8YA0 - chains C and G of the 7 polymer chains in the assembly; structure by electron microscopy, 2.97 A resolution.

Chain C:
Protein: Nanobody
Source organism: Lama glama
Notes: antibody fragment or engineered binder
Amino-acid sequence (113 residues; row label = number of the first residue in the row; note: 2 numbers in that range are skipped by the numbering (no residue carries them; nothing is unmodelled there); a row labelled like 82A-82C holds insertion residues (82A, then the next letters in order)):
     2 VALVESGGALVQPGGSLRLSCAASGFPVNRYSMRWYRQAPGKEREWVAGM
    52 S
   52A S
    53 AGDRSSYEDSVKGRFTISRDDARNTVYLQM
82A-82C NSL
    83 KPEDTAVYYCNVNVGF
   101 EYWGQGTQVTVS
Disulfides: Cys-22/Cys-92

Chain G:
Protein: Green fluorescent protein
Source organism: Aequorea victoria
UniProtKB: P42212 (GFP_AEQVI); aligned to UniProt positions 3-229 over residues 3-229
Amino-acid sequence (225 residues; numbered 3 to 229; 2 numbers in that range are skipped by the numbering (no residue carries them; nothing is unmodelled there); the number before each row is that of its first residue):
     3 KGEELFTGVVPILVELDGDVNGHKFSVSGEGEGDATYGKLTLKFICTTGK
    53 LPVPWPTLVTTF
    66 S
    68 VQCFSRYPDHMKRHDFFKSAMPEGYVQERTISFKDDGNYKTRAEVKFEGD
   118 TLVNRIELKGIDFKEDGNILGHKLEYNYNSHNVYITADKQKNGIKANFKI
   168 RHNIEDGSVQLADHYQQNTPIGDGPVLLPDNHYLSTQSALSKDPNEKRDH
   218 MVLLEFVTAAGI
Differences from the reference sequence: chromophore (66, 66); engineered mutation Arg-80 (Gln in P42212), Ser-99 (Phe in P42212), Thr-153 (Met in P42212), Ala-163 (Val in P42212)
Modified / non-standard residues: Ser-66 (chromophore; GYS)
Glycans and other covalent adducts: covalent link Phe-64/Ser-66; covalent link Ser-66/Val-68

How chain C and chain G interact:
Pairs across the interface (31; chain C residue first):
  Arg-35(C) / Asn-170(G)  hydrogen bond
  Arg-35(C) / Ile-171(G)
  Arg-35(C) / Gly-174(G)  hydrogen bond (side chain-backbone)
  Arg-35(C) / Ser-175(G)  hydrogen bond (side chain-backbone)
  Tyr-37(C) / Arg-168(G)
  Tyr-37(C) / Val-176(G)
  Trp-47(C) / Gly-174(G)
  Trp-47(C) / Ser-175(G)
  Trp-47(C) / Val-176(G)  hydrophobic
  Gly-50(C) / Gly-174(G)
  Met-51(C) / Gly-174(G)
  Ser-52(C) / Ile-171(G)
  Ser-52(C) / Glu-172(G)  hydrogen bond (side chain-backbone)
  Ser-52(C) / Asp-173(G)
  Ser-52(C) / Gly-174(G)  hydrogen bond (side chain-backbone)
  Arg-56(C) / Asp-173(G)
  Ser-57(C) / Asp-173(G)
  Ser-58(C) / Asp-173(G)  hydrogen bond (side chain-backbone)
  Ser-58(C) / Ser-175(G)
  Asn-93(C) / Arg-168(G)
  Asn-95(C) / Asn-144(G)
  Asn-95(C) / Tyr-145(G)
  Asn-95(C) / Asn-146(G)  hydrogen bond
  Asn-95(C) / Asn-170(G)
  Gly-97(C) / Ser-205(G)
  Phe-98(C) / Gln-204(G)
  Phe-98(C) / Ser-205(G)
  Glu-101(C) / Asn-146(G)
  Glu-101(C) / Ser-147(G)
  Glu-101(C) / Arg-168(G)  salt bridge
  Trp-103(C) / Arg-168(G)
Also at the interface, not in a pair above, chain G (17 interface residues in all): Glu-142, Ala-206, Phe-223

In short:
15 residues of chain C and 17 residues of chain G are in contact; the contacts include 7 hydrogen bonds and 1
salt bridge. Polar pairs include Glu-101(C)/Arg-168(G), Arg-35(C)/Asn-170(G) and Arg-35(C)/Gly-174(G).
Chain C is Nanobody (Lama glama) and chain G is Green fluorescent protein (Aequorea victoria); the structure,
Structure of the SecA-SecY complex with the substrate FtsQ-LacY(+7C), was determined by electron microscopy
together with 8Y9Y, 8Y9Z, 8YA2, 8YA3 and 8YAS from the same study.
